1VQ7 - chains 0 and Y of the 32 polymer chains in the assembly; structure by X-ray diffraction, 2.50 A resolution.

# Chain 0
Molecule: 23S ribosomal RNA
From: Haloarcula marismortui
Sequence (2922 nucleotides; each row starts with the number of its first residue):
     2 UUGGCUACUA UGCCAGCUGG UGGAUUGCUC GGCUCAGGCG CUGAUGAAGG ACGUGCCAAG
    62 CUGCGAUAAG CCAUGGGGAG CCGCACGGAG GCGAAGAACC AUGGAUUUCC GAAUGAGAAU
   122 CUCUCUAACA AUUGCUUCGC GCAAUGAGGA ACCCCGAGAA CUGAAACAUC UCAGUAUCGG
   182 GAGGAACAGA AAACGCAAUG UGAUGUCGUU AGUAACCGCG AGUGAACGCG AUACAGCCCA
   242 AACCGAAGCC CUCACGGGCA AUGUGGUGUC AGGGCUACCU CUCAUCAGCC GACCGUCUCG
   302 ACGAAGUCUC UUGGAACAGA GCGUGAUACA GGGUGACAAC CCCGUACUCG AGACCAGUAC
   362 GACGUGCGGU AGUGCCAGAG UAGCGGGGGU UGGAUAUCCC UCGCGAAUAA CGCAGGCAUC
   422 GACUGCGAAG GCUAAACACA ACCUGAGACC GAUAGUGAAC AAGUAGUGUG AACGAACGCU
   482 GCAAAGUACC CUCAGAAGGG AGGCGAAAUA GAGCAUGAAA UCAGUUGGCG AUCGAGCGAC
   542 AGGGCAUACA AGGUCCCUCG ACGAAUGACC GACGCGCGAG CGUCCAGUAA GACUCACGGG
   602 AAGCCGAUGU UCUGUCGUAC GUUUUGAAAA ACGAGCCAGG GAGUGUGUCU GCAUGGCAAG
   662 UCUAACCGGA GUAUCCGGGG AGGCACAGGG AAACCGACAU GGCCGCAGGG CUUUGCCCGA
   722 GGGCCGCCGU CUUCAAGGGC GGGGAGCCAU GUGGACACGA CCCGAAUCCG GACGAUCUAC
   782 GCAUGGACAA GAUGAAGCGU GCCGAAAGGC ACGUGGAAGU CUGUUAGAGU UGGUGUCCUA
   842 CAAUACCCUC UCGUGAUCUA UGUGUAGGGG UGAAAGGCCC AUCGAGUCCG GCAACAGCUG
   902 GUUCCAAUCG AAACAUGUCG AAGCAUGACC UCCGCCGAGG UAGUCUGUGA GGUAGAGCGA
   962 CCGAUUGGUG UGUCCGCCUC CGAGAGGAGU CGGCACACCU GUCAAACUCC AAACUUACAG
  1022 ACGCCGUUUG ACGCGGGGAU UCCGGUGCGC GGGGUAAGCC UGUGUACCAG GAGGGGAACA
  1082 ACCCAGAGAU AGGUUAAGGU CCCCAAGUGU GGAUUAAGUG UAAUCCUCUG AAGGUGGUCU
  1142 CGAGCCCUAG ACAGCCGGGA GGUGAGCUUA GAAGCAGCUA CCCUCUAAGA AAAGCGUAAC
  1202 AGCUUACCGG CCGAGGUUUG AGGCGCCCAA AAUGAUCGGG ACUCAAAUCC ACCACCGAGA
  1262 CCUGUCCGUA CCACUCAUAC UGGUAAUCGA GUAGAUUGGC GCUCUAAUUG GAUGGAAGUA
  1322 GGGGUGAAAA CUCCUAUGGA CCGAUUAGUG ACGAAAAUCC UGGCCAUAGU AGCAGCGAUA
  1382 GUCGGGUGAG AACCCCGACG GCCUAAUGGA UAAGGGUUCC UCAGCACUGC UGAUCAGCUG
  1442 AGGGUUAGCC GGUCCUAAGU CAUACCGCAA CUCGACUAUG ACGAAAUGGG AAACGGGUUA
  1502 AUAUUCCCGU GCCACUAUGC AGUGAAAGUU GACGCCCUGG GGUCGAUCAC GCUGGGCAUU
  1562 CGCCCAGUCG AACCGUCCAA CUCCGUGGAA GCCGUAAUGG CAGGAAGCGG ACGAACGGCG
  1622 GCAUAGGGAA ACGUGAUUCA ACCUGGGGCC CAUGAAAAGA CGAGCAUAGU GUCCGUACCG
  1682 AGAACCGACA CAGGUGUCCA UGGCGGCGAA AGCCAAGGCC UGUCGGGAGC AACCAACGUU
  1742 AGGGAAUUCG GCAAGUUAGU CCCGUACCUU CGGAAGAAGG GAUGCCUGCU CCGGAACGGA
  1802 GCAGGUCGCA GUGACUCGGA AGCUCGGACU GUCUAGUAAC AACAUAGGUG ACCGCAAAUC
  1862 CGCAAGGACU CGUACGGUCA CUGAAUCCUG CCCAGUGCAG GUAUCUGAAC ACCUCGUACA
  1922 AGAGGACGAA GGACCUGUCA ACGGCGGGGG UAACUAUGAC CCUCUUAAGG UAGCGUAGUA
  1982 CCUUGCCGCA UCAGUAGCGG CUUGCAUGAA UGGAUUAACC AGAGCUUCAC UGUCCCAACG
  2042 UUGGGCCCGG UGAACUGUAC AUUCCAGUGC GGAGUCUGGA GACACCCAGG GGGAAGCGAA
  2102 GACCCUAUGG AGCUUUACUG CAGGCUGUCG CUGAGACGUG GUCGCCGAUG UGCAGCAUAG
  2162 GUAGGAGACA CUACACAGGU ACCCGCGCUA GCGGGCCACC GAGUCAACAG UGAAAUACUA
  2222 CCCGUCGGUG ACUGCGACUC UCACUCCGGG AGGAGGACAC CGAUAGCCGG GCAGUUUGAC
  2282 UGGGGCGGUA CGCGCUCGAA AAGAUAUCGA GCGCGCCCUA UGGCUAUCUC AGCCGGGACA
  2342 GAGACCCGGC GAAGAGUGCA AGAGCAAAAG AUAGCUUGAC AGUGUUCUUC CCAACGAGGA
  2402 ACGCUGACGC GAAAGCGUGG UCUAGCGAAC CAAUUAGCCU GCUUGAUGCG GGCAAUUGAU
  2462 GACAGAAAAG CUACCCUAGG GAUAACAGAG UCGUCACUCG CAAGAGCACA UAUCGACCGA
  2522 GUGGCUUGCU ACCUCGAUGU CGGUUCCCUC CAUCCUGCCC GUGCAGAAGC GGGCAAGGGU
  2582 GAGGUUGUUC GCCUAUUAAA GGAGGUCGUG AGCUGGGUUU AGACCGUCGU GAGACAGGUC
  2642 GGCUGCUAUC UACUGGGUGU GUAAUGGUGU CUGACAAGAA CGACCGUAUA GUACGAGAGG
  2702 AACUACGGUU GGUGGCCACU GGUGUACCGG UUGUUCGAGA GAGCACGUGC CGGGUAGCCA
  2762 CGCCACACGG GGUAAGAGCU GAACGCAUCU AAGCUCGAAA CCCACUUGGA AAAGAGACAC
  2822 CGCCGAGGUC CCGCGUACAA GACGCGGUCG AUAGACUCGG GGUGUGCGCG UCGAGGUAAC
  2882 GAGACGUUAA GCCCACGAGC ACUAACAGAC CAAAGCCAUC AU
Not modelled in the structure: 2-9, 126-127, 715, 971-998, 1560, 1952-1963, 2137-2236, 2339-2343, 2665-2666, 2915-2923
Differences from the reference sequence: modified residue (628, 2587-2588, 2619, 2621)
Modified / non-standard residues: 1MA (6-hydro-1-methyladenosine-5'-monophosphate) at position 628, OMU (o2'-methyluridine 5'-monophosphate) at position 2587, OMG (o2'-methylguanosine-5'-monophosphate) at position 2588, UR3 (3-methyluridine-5'-monophoshate) at position 2619, PSU (pseudouridine-5'-monophosphate) at position 2621
Ion coordination: Na+ site 1 near U12 (its only coordinating residue here); Mg2+ site 1 near G28 (its only coordinating residue here); Na+ site 2: C40, G41, A442; Na+ site 3: G56, A59, G61; Na+ site 4 near U108 (its only coordinating residue here); Mg2+ site 2 near U115 (its only coordinating residue here); Na+ site 5: C130, U146; Na+ site 6: C141, G142; Mg2+ site 3: C162, U2276; K+ site 1: U163, U172; Mg2+ site 4: A165, A167, C168; Na+ site 7: A165, A166, A167; 86 more Mg2+ sites not listed; 61 more Na+ sites not listed; 2 more K+ sites not listed

# Chain Y
Protein: 50S ribosomal protein L32E
From: Haloarcula marismortui
UniProt: P12736 (RL32_HALMA); numbering as in UniProt (aligned over 0-240)
Sequence (241 residues; numbered 0 to 240; the number before each row is that of its first residue; numbering starts at 0):
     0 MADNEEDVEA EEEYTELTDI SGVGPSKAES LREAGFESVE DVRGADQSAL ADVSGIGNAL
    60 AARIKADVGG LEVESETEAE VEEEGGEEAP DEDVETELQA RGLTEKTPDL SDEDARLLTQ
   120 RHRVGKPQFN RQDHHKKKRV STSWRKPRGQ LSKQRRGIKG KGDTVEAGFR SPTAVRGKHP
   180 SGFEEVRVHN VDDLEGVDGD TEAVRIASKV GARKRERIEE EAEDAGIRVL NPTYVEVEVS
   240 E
Not modelled in the structure: 0-94, 237-240
Ion coordination: Mg2+: His-133, Val-139

# Interface between chain 0 and chain Y
Contacting residue pairs (169):
  G320(0) with Arg-212(Y), hydrogen bond to the sugar
  A521(0) with Lys-137(Y), salt bridge to the phosphate
  U522(0) with Lys-137(Y), salt bridge to the phosphate
  G537(0) with Lys-135(Y), hydrogen bond to the sugar; Lys-160(Y), sugar contact
  C538(0) with His-134(Y), salt bridge to the phosphate; Lys-135(Y), phosphate contact
  G539(0) with His-134(Y), hydrogen bond to the phosphate; Gly-159(Y), hydrogen bond to the base
  A540(0) with Gln-127(Y), hydrogen bond to the phosphate; Gly-159(Y), sugar contact; Gly-161(Y), sugar contact
  C541(0) with Pro-126(Y), phosphate contact; Gln-127(Y), hydrogen bond to the phosphate
  A551(0) with Tyr-233(Y), hydrogen bond to the phosphate
  A552(0) with Arg-204(Y), hydrogen bond to the phosphate; Leu-229(Y), sugar contact; Pro-231(Y), phosphate contact; Tyr-233(Y), hydrogen bond to the phosphate
  G553(0) with His-178(Y), salt bridge to the phosphate; Pro-179(Y), sugar contact; Arg-204(Y), salt bridge to the phosphate
  G554(0) with His-178(Y), salt bridge to the phosphate; Ser-180(Y), phosphate contact; Arg-227(Y), salt bridge to the phosphate
  U555(0) with His-121(Y), phosphate contact
  C556(0) with His-121(Y), salt bridge to the phosphate
  C594(0) with Arg-122(Y), hydrogen bond to the sugar
  U595(0) with Thr-118(Y), phosphate contact; Arg-122(Y), salt bridge to the phosphate
  C596(0) with Thr-118(Y), phosphate contact
  C617(0) with Lys-158(Y), hydrogen bond to the sugar; Gly-159(Y), base contact
  G618(0) with Lys-158(Y), sugar contact; Lys-160(Y), hydrogen bond to the sugar
  A620(0) with Asp-132(Y), hydrogen bond to the sugar; Lys-135(Y), hydrogen bond to the sugar; Lys-152(Y), phosphate contact; Lys-160(Y), salt bridge to the phosphate
  C621(0) with Gln-131(Y), hydrogen bond to the phosphate; Asp-132(Y), sugar contact; Ser-151(Y), phosphate contact; Lys-152(Y), salt bridge to the phosphate
  G622(0) with Gln-131(Y), hydrogen bond to the phosphate; Arg-147(Y), phosphate contact; Gly-148(Y), hydrogen bond to the phosphate; Ser-151(Y), phosphate contact
  U623(0) with Gly-148(Y), phosphate contact; Gln-149(Y), hydrogen bond to the phosphate; Leu-150(Y), base contact
  U624(0) with Leu-150(Y), base contact
  U625(0) with Leu-150(Y), base contact
  1MA_628(0) with Leu-150(Y), sugar contact
  A629(0) with Lys-152(Y), salt bridge to the phosphate
  C637(0) with Lys-136(Y), salt bridge to the phosphate; Arg-138(Y), salt bridge to the phosphate
  C638(0) with Lys-136(Y), phosphate contact; Lys-137(Y), phosphate contact; Arg-138(Y), salt bridge to the phosphate
  A639(0) with Arg-138(Y), phosphate contact
  C905(0) with Arg-144(Y), salt bridge to the phosphate
  C906(0) with Trp-143(Y), sugar contact; Arg-144(Y), phosphate contact; Lys-145(Y), hydrogen bond to the phosphate; Arg-147(Y), salt bridge to the phosphate
  A907(0) with Trp-143(Y), hydrogen bond to the phosphate; Lys-145(Y), phosphate contact; Val-164(Y), sugar contact
  A908(0) with Glu-165(Y), phosphate contact; Ala-166(Y), hydrogen bond to the phosphate
  G1071(0) with Gln-149(Y), phosphate contact; Arg-154(Y), sugar contact
  G1072(0) with Arg-154(Y), salt bridge to the phosphate; Arg-155(Y), phosphate contact
  A1073(0) with Arg-155(Y), salt bridge to the phosphate; Gly-156(Y), hydrogen bond to the sugar; Ile-157(Y), phosphate contact
  G1074(0) with Ile-157(Y), phosphate contact; Lys-158(Y), hydrogen bond to the phosphate
  G1075(0) with Lys-158(Y), salt bridge to the phosphate
  G1089(0) with Glu-165(Y), sugar contact; Gly-167(Y), hydrogen bond to the base
  A1090(0) with Gly-167(Y), sugar contact; Phe-168(Y), sugar contact
  U1091(0) with Val-123(Y), sugar contact
  G1260(0) with Lys-158(Y), base contact
  U1266(0) with Arg-115(Y), hydrogen bond to the phosphate; Gln-119(Y), hydrogen bond to the sugar
  C1267(0) with Arg-115(Y), salt bridge to the phosphate; Leu-116(Y), sugar contact; Gln-119(Y), sugar contact; Pro-171(Y), sugar contact
  C1268(0) with Ala-166(Y), hydrogen bond to the sugar; Gly-167(Y), base contact; Arg-169(Y), sugar contact; Ser-170(Y), sugar contact; Pro-171(Y), phosphate contact; Thr-172(Y), hydrogen bond to the phosphate; Arg-175(Y), hydrogen bond to the phosphate
  G1269(0) with Ala-166(Y), sugar contact; Arg-175(Y), salt bridge to the phosphate
  U1293(0) with Gln-149(Y), hydrogen bond to the sugar; Arg-154(Y), sugar contact
  A1294(0) with Gln-149(Y), phosphate contact
  G1311(0) with His-188(Y), sugar contact; Asn-189(Y), phosphate contact; Lys-208(Y), base contact
  G1312(0) with His-188(Y), sugar contact; Asn-189(Y), phosphate contact; Lys-208(Y), hydrogen bond to the sugar; Val-209(Y), hydrogen bond to the sugar; Lys-213(Y), salt bridge to the phosphate
  A1313(0) with Lys-208(Y), sugar contact; Val-209(Y), phosphate contact; Gly-210(Y), hydrogen bond to the phosphate; Lys-213(Y), salt bridge to the phosphate
  G1315(0) with Ala-211(Y), hydrogen bond to the phosphate; Arg-212(Y), hydrogen bond to the sugar; Glu-215(Y), hydrogen bond to the base
  G1316(0) with Gly-210(Y), phosphate contact; Ala-211(Y), hydrogen bond to the phosphate
  A1317(0) with Lys-208(Y), phosphate contact
  A1318(0) with Lys-208(Y), phosphate contact
  G1324(0) with Arg-204(Y), base contact
  G1325(0) with Pro-179(Y), sugar contact
  U1326(0) with Arg-120(Y), phosphate contact; Gly-176(Y), hydrogen bond to the phosphate; Lys-177(Y), sugar contact
  G1327(0) with Arg-120(Y), salt bridge to the phosphate; Lys-125(Y), hydrogen bond to the base; Arg-169(Y), hydrogen bond to the phosphate; Ser-170(Y), phosphate contact; Arg-175(Y), phosphate contact; Gly-176(Y), hydrogen bond to the phosphate
  A1328(0) with Phe-128(Y), sugar contact; Val-164(Y), sugar contact; Glu-165(Y), base contact; Ala-166(Y), hydrogen bond to the base; Phe-168(Y), sugar contact; Arg-169(Y), salt bridge to the phosphate; Ser-170(Y), hydrogen bond to the phosphate; Arg-175(Y), salt bridge to the phosphate
  A1329(0) with Lys-125(Y), salt bridge to the phosphate; Phe-128(Y), phosphate contact; Trp-143(Y), phosphate contact; Val-164(Y), sugar contact; Arg-169(Y), base contact
  A1330(0) with Ser-142(Y), sugar contact; Trp-143(Y), hydrogen bond to the phosphate
  A1331(0) with Ser-142(Y), hydrogen bond to the phosphate; Arg-144(Y), salt bridge to the phosphate
  U1333(0) with Arg-186(Y), hydrogen bond to the phosphate; Arg-204(Y), sugar contact
  C1334(0) with Arg-186(Y), salt bridge to the phosphate; Arg-204(Y), hydrogen bond to the sugar; Ile-205(Y), sugar contact; Ala-206(Y), phosphate contact; Ser-207(Y), hydrogen bond to the phosphate; Asn-230(Y), hydrogen bond to the phosphate
  C1335(0) with Ser-207(Y), phosphate contact; Asn-230(Y), hydrogen bond to the phosphate
  C1343(0) with Lys-208(Y), hydrogen bond to the sugar
  G1344(0) with Lys-208(Y), hydrogen bond to the sugar
  A1356(0) with Arg-130(Y), salt bridge to the phosphate; Asp-132(Y), base contact; Lys-136(Y), base contact; Arg-138(Y), hydrogen bond to the base; Val-139(Y), base contact
  U2059(0) with Lys-136(Y), hydrogen bond to the sugar
Also at the interface, not in a pair above, chain 0 (76 interface residues in all): A319, G1290, G1292, U1314, A2060
Also at the interface, not in a pair above, chain Y (80 interface residues in all): Glu-112, Pro-146, Asp-162, Val-174, Glu-184, Arg-214, Arg-216

# Overview
Chain 0 and chain Y form an interface of 76 and 80 residues respectively, with 54 hydrogen bonds and 31 salt
bridges. Polar pairs include G539(0)/Gly-159(Y), G1089(0)/Gly-167(Y) and G1315(0)/Glu-215(Y). C40(0), G41(0)
and A442(0) coordinate Na+ site 2.
Chain 0 is 23S ribosomal RNA and chain Y is 50S ribosomal protein L32E, both from Haloarcula marismortui; the
structure, The structure of the transition state analogue "DCA" bound to the large ribosomal subunit of
haloarcula ..., was determined by X-ray diffraction (same publication as 1VQ6 and 1VQN).
